PDB entry 5AOA | X-ray diffraction, 1.71 A resolution | chain A

# Chain A
Protein: Esterase
Organism: Thermogutta terrifontis
Notes: EC 3.1.1.1
Amino-acid sequence (286 residues; numbered 1 to 286; the number before each row is that of its first residue):
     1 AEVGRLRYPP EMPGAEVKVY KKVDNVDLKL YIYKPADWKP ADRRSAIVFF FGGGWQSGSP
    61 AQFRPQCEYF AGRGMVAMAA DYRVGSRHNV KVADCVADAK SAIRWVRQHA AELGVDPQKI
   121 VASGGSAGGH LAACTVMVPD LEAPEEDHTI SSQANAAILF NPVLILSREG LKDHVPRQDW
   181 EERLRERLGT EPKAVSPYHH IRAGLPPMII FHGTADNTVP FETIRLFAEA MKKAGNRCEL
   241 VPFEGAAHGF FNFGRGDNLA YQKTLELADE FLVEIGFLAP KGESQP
Disordered / not traced: 1-5, 172-176, 283-286
Residues lining bound ligands: propanoic acid (PPI): Gly52, Gly53, Gly54, Ser126, Ala127, Thr218, His248
What the authors report for this chain:
  - binding site for propanoic acid: Gly53, Gly54, Ser126, Ala127
  - specificity-determining residues: Val3 (proposed by the authors, not directly observed)

# Overview
Bound to chain A: propanoic acid. The paper reports a binding site for propanoic acid at Gly53, Gly54 and
Ser126 among others; the specificity determinant Val3.
Chain A is Esterase (Thermogutta terrifontis); the structure, The structure of a novel thermophilic esterase
from the Planctomycetes species, Thermogutta terrifontis, Est2-Propionate bound, was determined by X-ray
diffraction together with 5AO9, 5AOB and 5AOC from the same study.
